PDB entry 5UHA | X-ray diffraction, 3.91 A resolution | chains C and H of the 8 polymer chains in the assembly

Chain C:
Protein: DNA-directed RNA polymerase subunit beta
Organism: Mycobacterium tuberculosis (strain ATCC 25618 / H37Rv)
Notes: EC 2.7.7.6
UniProt: P9WGY9 (RPOB_MYCTU); residue numbers follow UniProt; this construct covers 1-1178
Amino-acid sequence (1178 residues; each row starts with the number of its first residue):
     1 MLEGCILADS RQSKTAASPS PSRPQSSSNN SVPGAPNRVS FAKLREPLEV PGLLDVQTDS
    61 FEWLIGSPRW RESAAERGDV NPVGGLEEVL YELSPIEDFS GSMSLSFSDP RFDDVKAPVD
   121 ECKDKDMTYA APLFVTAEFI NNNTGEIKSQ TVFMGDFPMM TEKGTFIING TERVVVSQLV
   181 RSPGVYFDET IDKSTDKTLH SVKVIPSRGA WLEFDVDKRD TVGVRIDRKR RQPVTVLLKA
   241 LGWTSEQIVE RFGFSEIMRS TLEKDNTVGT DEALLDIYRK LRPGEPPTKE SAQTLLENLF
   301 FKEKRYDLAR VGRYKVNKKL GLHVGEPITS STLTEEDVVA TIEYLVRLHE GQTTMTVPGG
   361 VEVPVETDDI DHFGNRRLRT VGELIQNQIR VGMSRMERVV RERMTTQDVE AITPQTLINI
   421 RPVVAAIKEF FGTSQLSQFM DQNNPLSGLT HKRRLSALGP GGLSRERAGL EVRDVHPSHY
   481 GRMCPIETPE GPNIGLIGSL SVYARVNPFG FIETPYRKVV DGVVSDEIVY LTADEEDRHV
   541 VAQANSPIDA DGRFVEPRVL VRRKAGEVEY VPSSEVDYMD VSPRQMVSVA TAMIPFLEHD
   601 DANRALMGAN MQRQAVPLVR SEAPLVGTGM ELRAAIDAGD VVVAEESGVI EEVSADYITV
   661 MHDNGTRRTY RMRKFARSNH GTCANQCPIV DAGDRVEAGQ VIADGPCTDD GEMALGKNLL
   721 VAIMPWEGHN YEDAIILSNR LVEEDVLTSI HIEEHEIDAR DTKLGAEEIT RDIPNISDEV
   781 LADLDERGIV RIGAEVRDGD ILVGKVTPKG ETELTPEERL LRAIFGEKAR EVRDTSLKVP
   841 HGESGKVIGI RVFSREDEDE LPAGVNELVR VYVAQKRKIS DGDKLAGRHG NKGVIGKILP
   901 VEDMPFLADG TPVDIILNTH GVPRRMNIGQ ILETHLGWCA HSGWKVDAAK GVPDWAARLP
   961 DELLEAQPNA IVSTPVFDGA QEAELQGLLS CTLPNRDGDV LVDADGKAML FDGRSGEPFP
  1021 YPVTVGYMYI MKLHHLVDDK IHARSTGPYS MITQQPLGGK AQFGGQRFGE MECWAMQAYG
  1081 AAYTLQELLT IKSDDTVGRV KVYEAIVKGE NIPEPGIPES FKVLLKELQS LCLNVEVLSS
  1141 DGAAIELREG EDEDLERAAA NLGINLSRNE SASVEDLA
Not modelled in the structure: 1-27, 1154-1178

Chain H:
Molecule: 23-nt DNA strand
Sequence (23 nucleotides; row label = number of the first residue in the row):
     1 TATAATGGGA GCTGTCACGG ATG

Interface between chain C and chain H:
Contacting residue pairs (18):
  Arg181(C) - DG14(H)  salt bridge to the phosphate
  Ser207(C) - DT13(H)  base contact
  Trp211(C) - DT13(H)  hydrogen bond to the base
  Trp211(C) - DG14(H)  phosphate contact
  Asp227(C) - DG11(H)  hydrogen bond to the base
  Arg282(C) - DG9(H)  base contact
  Arg305(C) - DA10(H)  base contact
  Arg305(C) - DG11(H)  base contact
  Ile370(C) - DG14(H)  base contact
  Asp371(C) - DG14(H)  hydrogen bond to the base
  Arg376(C) - DG14(H)  hydrogen bond to the base
  Gly461(C) - DT13(H)  base contact
  Leu463(C) - DG14(H)  base contact
  Glu466(C) - DT15(H)  base contact
  Arg467(C) - DT13(H)  salt bridge to the phosphate
  Arg467(C) - DT15(H)  salt bridge to the phosphate
  Glu471(C) - DC16(H)  phosphate contact
  Val472(C) - DG14(H)  base contact
Also at the interface, not in a pair above, chain C (20 interface residues in all): Arg208, Gly209, Glu285, Arg398, Gly462
Also at the interface, not in a pair above, chain H (9 interface residues in all): DG7, DC12

Overview:
Chain C and chain H form an interface of 20 and 9 residues respectively, with 4 hydrogen bonds and 3 salt
bridges. Polar pairs include Trp211(C)-DT13(H), Asp227(C)-DG11(H) and Asp371(C)-DG14(H).
Chain C is DNA-directed RNA polymerase subunit beta (Mycobacterium tuberculosis (strain ATCC 25618 / H37Rv))
and chain H is a 23-nt DNA strand; the structure, Crystal structure of Mycobacterium tuberculosis
transcription initiation complex, was determined by X-ray diffraction (same publication as 5UH5, 5UH6, 5UH8,
5UH9, 5UHB, 5UHC and 4 further entries).
